6KVD - chains J and C of the 10 polymer chains in the assembly; structure by X-ray diffraction, 2.21 A resolution.

[Chain J]
Molecule: 146-nt DNA strand
Source organism: Homo sapiens
Sequence (146 nucleotides; numbered 147 to 292; the number before each row is that of its first residue):
   147 ATCAATATCC ACCTGCAGAT TCTACCAAAA GTGTATTTGG AAACTGCTCC ATCAAAAGGC
   207 ATGTTCAGCT GAATTCAGCT GAACATGCCT TTTGATGGAG CAGTTTCCAA ATACACTTTT
   267 GGTAGAATCT GCAGGTGGAT ATTGAT
Metal / ion sites: Mn2+ site 1: DG185, DG186; Mn2+ site 2 near DG217 (its only coordinating residue here); Mn2+ site 3 near DG267 (its only coordinating residue here); Mn2+ site 4 near DG280 (its only coordinating residue here)

[Chain C]
Molecule: Histone H2A.J
Source organism: Homo sapiens
UniProtKB: Q9BTM1 (H2AJ_HUMAN); residues 0-128 here correspond to UniProt positions 1-129 (UniProt number = residue number + 1)
Sequence (132 residues; numbered -3 to 128; the number before each row is that of its first residue; numbers below 1 keep their minus sign (Gly-3 is residue -3)):
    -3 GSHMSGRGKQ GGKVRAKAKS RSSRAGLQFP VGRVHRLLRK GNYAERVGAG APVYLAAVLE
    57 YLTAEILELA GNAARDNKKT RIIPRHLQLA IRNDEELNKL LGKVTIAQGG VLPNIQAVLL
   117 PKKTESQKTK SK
Unresolved in the structure: -3 to 10, 118-128
Sequence notes: expression tag (-3 to -1)
Curated features (UniProtKB/Swiss-Prot):
  - modified residue: Lys5 (N6-acetyllysine), Lys9 (N6-acetyllysine), Gln104 (N5-methylglutamine), Thr120 (Phosphothreonine)

[Interface between chain J and chain C]
Residue-residue contacts (15):
  DT258(J) - Arg42(C)  hydrogen bond to the sugar
  DT258(J) - Val43(C)  sugar contact
  DT258(J) - Gly44(C)  phosphate contact
  DT258(J) - Ala45(C)  hydrogen bond to the phosphate
  DA259(J) - Arg42(C)  phosphate contact
  DA259(J) - Val43(C)  hydrogen bond to the phosphate
  DT263(J) - Arg11(C)  hydrogen bond to the base
  DT264(J) - Arg11(C)  hydrogen bond to the base
  DG268(J) - Arg29(C)  hydrogen bond to the phosphate
  DT269(J) - Arg29(C)  salt bridge to the phosphate
  DG277(J) - Thr76(C)  hydrogen bond to the phosphate
  DG277(J) - Arg77(C)  hydrogen bond to the sugar
  DC278(J) - Lys75(C)  phosphate contact
  DC278(J) - Thr76(C)  hydrogen bond to the phosphate
  DC278(J) - Arg77(C)  hydrogen bond to the phosphate
Interface residues without a listed pair, chain J (10 interface residues in all): DT266, DA279
Interface residues without a listed pair, chain C (14 interface residues in all): Ala14, Pro26, His31, Glu41, Lys74

[Overview]
10 residues of chain J and 14 residues of chain C are in contact; the contacts include 10 hydrogen bonds and 1
salt bridge. Among the polar pairs are DT263(J)-Arg11(C), DT264(J)-Arg11(C) and DT258(J)-Arg42(C). The Mn2+
site 1 is built by DG185(J) and DG186(J).
Here chain J is a 146-nt DNA strand and chain C is Histone H2A.J, both from Homo sapiens. Entry 6KVD (Crystal
structure of human nucleosome containing H2A.J) was determined by X-ray diffraction.
